6E15 - chains D and H of the 5 polymer chains in the assembly; structure by electron microscopy, 5.10 A resolution (low resolution: residue-level contacts below are approximate; hydrogen-bond / salt-bridge calls are withheld).

[Chain D]
Protein: Fimbrial biogenesis outer membrane usher protein
Source organism: Escherichia coli
UniProt: A0A0F3W955 (A0A0F3W955_ECOLX); residues -44 to 833 here correspond to UniProt positions 1-878 (UniProt number = residue number + 45)
Sequence (879 residues; each row starts with the number of its first residue; numbers below 1 keep their minus sign (Met-44 is residue -44)):
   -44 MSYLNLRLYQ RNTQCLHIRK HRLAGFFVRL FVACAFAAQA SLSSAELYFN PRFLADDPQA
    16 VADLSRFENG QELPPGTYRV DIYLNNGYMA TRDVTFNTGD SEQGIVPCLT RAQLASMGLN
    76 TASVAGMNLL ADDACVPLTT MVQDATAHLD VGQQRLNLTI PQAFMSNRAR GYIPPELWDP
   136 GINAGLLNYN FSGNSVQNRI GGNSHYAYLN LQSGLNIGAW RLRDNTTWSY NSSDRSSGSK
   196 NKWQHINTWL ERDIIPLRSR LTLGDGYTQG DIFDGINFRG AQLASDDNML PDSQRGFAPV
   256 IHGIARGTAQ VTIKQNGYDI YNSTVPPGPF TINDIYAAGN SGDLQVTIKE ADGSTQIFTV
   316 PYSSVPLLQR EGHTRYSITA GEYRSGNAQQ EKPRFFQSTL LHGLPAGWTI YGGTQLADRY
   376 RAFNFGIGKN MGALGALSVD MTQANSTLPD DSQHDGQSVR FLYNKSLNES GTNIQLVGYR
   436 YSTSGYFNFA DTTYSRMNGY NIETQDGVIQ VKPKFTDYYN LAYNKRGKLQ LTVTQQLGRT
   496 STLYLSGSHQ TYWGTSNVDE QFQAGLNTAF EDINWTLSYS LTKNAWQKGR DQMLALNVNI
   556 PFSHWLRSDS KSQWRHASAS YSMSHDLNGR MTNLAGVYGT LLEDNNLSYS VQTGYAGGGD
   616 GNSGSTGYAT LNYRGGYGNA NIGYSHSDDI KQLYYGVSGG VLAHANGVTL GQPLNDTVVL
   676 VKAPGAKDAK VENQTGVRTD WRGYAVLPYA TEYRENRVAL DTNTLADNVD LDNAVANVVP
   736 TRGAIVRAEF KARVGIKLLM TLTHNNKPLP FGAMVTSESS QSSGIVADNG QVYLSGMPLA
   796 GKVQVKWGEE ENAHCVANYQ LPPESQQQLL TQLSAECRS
Unresolved in the structure: -44 to 25, 188-195, 454-473, 805-807
Disulfides: Cys63-Cys90, Cys810-Cys832
Construct notes: conflict Ser-4 (Pro41 in A0A0F3W955); expression tag (834)

[Chain H]
Protein: Type 1 fimbrin D-mannose specific adhesin
Source organism: Escherichia coli
UniProt: P08191 (FIMH_ECOLI); residues -20 to 279 here correspond to UniProt positions 1-300 (UniProt number = residue number + 21)
Sequence (300 residues; each row starts with the number of its first residue; numbers below 1 keep their minus sign (Met-20 is residue -20)):
   -20 MKRVITLFAV LLMGWSVNAW SFACKTANGT AIPIGGGSAN VYVNLAPVVN VGQNLVVDLS
    40 TQIFCHNDYP ETITDYVTLQ RGSAYGGVLS NFSGTVKYSG SSYPFPTTSE TPRVVYNSRT
   100 DKPWPVALYL TPVSSAGGVA IKAGSLIAVL ILRQTNNYNS DDFQFVWNIY ANNDVVVPTG
   160 GCDVSARDVT VTLPDYPGSV PIPLTVYCAK SQNLGYYLSG TTADAGNSIF TNTASFSPAQ
   220 GVGVQLTRNG TIIPANNTVS LGAVGTSAVS LGLTANYART GGQVTAGNVQ SIIGVTFVYQ
Unresolved in the structure: -20 to 0
Disulfides: Cys3-Cys44, Cys161-Cys187

[How chain D and chain H interact]
Contacting residue pairs (5):
  Tyr474(D) - Pro217(H)
  Asn475(D) - Ser214(H)
  Asn475(D) - Phe215(H)
  Trp541(D) - Ser216(H)
  Trp541(D) - Asn267(H)
Interface residues without a listed pair, chain D (5 interface residues in all): Asn453, Tyr478
Interface residues without a listed pair, chain H (7 interface residues in all): Thr212, Gln219

[Overview]
5 residues of chain D face 7 of chain H across their interface.
Chain D is Fimbrial biogenesis outer membrane usher protein and chain H is Type 1 fimbrin D-mannose specific
adhesin, both from Escherichia coli; the structure, Handover mechanism of the growing pilus by the bacterial
outer membrane usher FimD, was determined by electron microscopy together with 6E14 from the same study.
